PDB entry 7NRO | X-ray diffraction, 1.25 A resolution | chain A

== Chain A ==
Molecule: Alpha-ketoglutarate-dependent dioxygenase AlkB
Source organism: Escherichia coli K-12
Notes: EC 1.14.11.33
UniProtKB: P05050 (ALKB_ECOLI); residue numbers follow UniProt; this construct covers 1-216
Chain sequence (216 residues; row label = number of the first residue in the row):
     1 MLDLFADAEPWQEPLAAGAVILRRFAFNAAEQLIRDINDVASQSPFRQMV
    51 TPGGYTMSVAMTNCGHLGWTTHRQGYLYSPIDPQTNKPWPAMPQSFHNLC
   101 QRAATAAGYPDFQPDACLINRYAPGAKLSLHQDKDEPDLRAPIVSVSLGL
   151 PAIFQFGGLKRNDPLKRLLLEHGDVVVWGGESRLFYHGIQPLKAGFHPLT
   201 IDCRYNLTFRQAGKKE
Unresolved in the structure: 1-13, 216
Metal / ion sites: Mn2+: His131, Asp133, His187 (together with manganese)
Ligand contacts: manganese (UPW; 2-[[6-[(4-nitrophenyl)amino]-3-oxidanyl-pyridin-2-yl]carbonylamino]ethanoic acid): Met61, Trp69, Tyr76, Leu118, Asn120, Tyr122, Leu128, His131, Gln132, Asp133, Ser145, Phe154, Leu170, His187, Ile189, Arg204, Asn206, Thr208, Arg210
Curated features (UniProtKB/Swiss-Prot):
  - binding site (substrate): Trp69, Tyr76 to Tyr78, Asp135, Arg161
  - binding site (2-oxoglutarate): Asn120 to Tyr122, Arg204 to Arg210
  - binding site (Fe cation): His131, Asp133, His187

== Overview ==
Chain A binds manganese. His131, Asp133 and His187 form the Mn2+ site. UniProt lists 6 substrate-binding
residues, 10 residues binding 2-oxoglutarate and 3 Fe cation-binding residues.
Chain A is Alpha-ketoglutarate-dependent dioxygenase AlkB (Escherichia coli K-12); the structure, Crystal
structure of AlkB in complex with manganese and
N-(4-((6-((carboxymethyl)carbamoyl)-5-hydroxypyridin-2-yl)amino)phenyl)-N-oxohydroxylammonium, was determined
by X-ray diffraction, deposited together with 7E8Z and 4QHO.
